9UDG - chains C and D of the 6 polymer chains in the assembly; structure by electron microscopy, 3.18 A resolution.

# Chain C
Name: Na(+)-translocating NADH-quinone reductase subunit C
From: Vibrio cholerae O395
Notes: EC 7.2.1.1
UniProtKB: A5F5Y7 (NQRC_VIBC3); residue numbers follow UniProt; this construct covers 1-257
Sequence (257 residues; each row starts with the number of its first residue):
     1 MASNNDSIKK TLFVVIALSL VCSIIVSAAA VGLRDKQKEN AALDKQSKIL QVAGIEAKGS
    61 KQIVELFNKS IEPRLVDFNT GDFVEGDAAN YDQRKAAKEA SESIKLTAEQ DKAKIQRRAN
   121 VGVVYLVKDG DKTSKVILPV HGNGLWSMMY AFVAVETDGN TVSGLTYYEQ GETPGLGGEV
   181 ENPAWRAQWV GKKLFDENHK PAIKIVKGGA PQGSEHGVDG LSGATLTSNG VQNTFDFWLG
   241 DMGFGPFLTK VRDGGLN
Unresolved in the structure: 1-5, 257
Ligand contacts:
  - Ca2+ (CA): Q93, A97, R118, A119, H141, W238
  - FMN (flavin mononucleotide): L145, W146, E172, T173, L176, G177, K207, G223, A224, T225, L226, T227
Swiss-Prot annotation at these positions:
  - modified residue: T225 (FMN phosphoryl threonine)
  - mutagenesis: H216 (H216L: Decrease in FMN binding), T225 (T225L: Loss of FMN binding)

# Chain D
Name: Na(+)-translocating NADH-quinone reductase subunit D
From: Vibrio cholerae O395
Notes: EC 7.2.1.1
UniProtKB: A5F5Y6 (NQRD_VIBC3); residue numbers follow UniProt; this construct covers 1-210
Sequence (210 residues; numbered 1 to 210; the number before each row is that of its first residue):
     1 MSSAKELKKS VLAPVLDNNP IALQVLGVCS ALAVTTKLET AFVMTLAVMF VTALSNFFVS
    61 LIRNHIPNSV RIIVQMAIIA SLVIVVDQIL KAYLYDISKQ LSVFVGLIIT NCIVMGRAEA
   121 FAMKSEPIPS FIDGIGNGLG YGFVLMTVGF FRELLGSGKL FGLEVLPLIS NGGWYQPNGL
   181 MLLAPSAFFL IGFMIWAIRT FKPEQVEAKE
Unresolved in the structure: 1-6
Metal / ion sites: 2Fe-2S cluster Fe: C29, C112 (shared with 2 residues of chain E)
Ligand contacts: 2Fe-2S cluster (FES): G27, V28, C29, N111, C112

# How chain C and chain D interact
Residue-residue contacts (19; chain C residue first):
  K10(C) - H65(D)
  T11(C) - P67(D)
  L18(C) - V74(D)  hydrophobic
  C22(C) - S81(D)
  I25(C) - V85(D)  hydrophobic
  V26(C) - S81(D)
  V26(C) - I84(D)  hydrophobic
  A30(C) - Q88(D)
  L33(C) - Q88(D)
  L33(C) - A92(D)  hydrophobic
  K36(C) - A92(D)
  K36(C) - Y93(D)
  Q37(C) - Q88(D)  hydrogen bond
  Q37(C) - K91(D)
  Q37(C) - A92(D)
  N40(C) - A92(D)  hydrogen bond (side chain-backbone)
  N40(C) - Y95(D)
  A41(C) - Y95(D)
  P174(C) - L182(D)  hydrophobic
Also at the interface, not in a pair above, chain C (18 interface residues in all): V14, V15, A29, D44, N182
Also at the interface, not in a pair above, chain D (16 interface residues in all): V70, I78, I89, S170

# Summary
The interface between chain C and chain D involves 18 residues on one side and 16 on the other, with 2
hydrogen bonds. Polar contacts include Q37(C)-Q88(D) and N40(C)-A92(D). Ligands of chain C: flavin
mononucleotide and Ca2+. Bound to chain D: 2Fe-2S cluster.
Here chain C is Na(+)-translocating NADH-quinone reductase subunit C and chain D is Na(+)-translocating
NADH-quinone reductase subunit D, both from Vibrio cholerae O395. Entry 9UDG (Cryo-EM structure of
Na+-translocating NADH-ubiquinone oxidoreductase from Vibrio cholerae reduced by NADH, with bound aurachin
D-42) was determined by electron microscopy together with 9U5G, 9UD3, 9UD4, 9UD5, 9UD6, 9UD8 and 4 further
entries from the same study.
